PDB entry 4CV2 | X-ray diffraction, 1.80 A resolution | chains A and B

== Chain A (and B) ==
Molecule: Enoyl-[acyl-carrier-protein] reductase [NADH]
Source organism: Escherichia coli
Notes: EC 1.3.1.9; chain B of this document is another copy of the same molecule, construct and numbering; everything in this record applies to it too
Reference sequence: C6EFU4 (C6EFU4_ECOBD); residues 1-262 here = UniProt positions 1-262
Amino-acid sequence (270 residues; each row starts with the number of its first residue):
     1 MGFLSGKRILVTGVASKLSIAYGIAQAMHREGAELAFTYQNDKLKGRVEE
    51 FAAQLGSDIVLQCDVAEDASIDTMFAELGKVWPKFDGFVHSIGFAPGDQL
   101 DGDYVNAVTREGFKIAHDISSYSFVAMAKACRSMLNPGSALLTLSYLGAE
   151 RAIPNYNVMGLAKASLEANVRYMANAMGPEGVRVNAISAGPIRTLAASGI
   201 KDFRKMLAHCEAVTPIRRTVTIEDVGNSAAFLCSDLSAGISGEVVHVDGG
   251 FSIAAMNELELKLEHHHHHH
Unresolved in the structure: 1, 193-211, 258-270 (chain B: 1, 193-210, 258-270)
Differences from the reference sequence: expression tag (263-270)
Residues lining bound ligands:
  - NADH (NAI; 1,4-dihydronicotinamide adenine dinucleotide): Gly13, Val14, Ala15, Ser19, Ile20, Ala21, Gln40, Leu44, Cys63, Asp64, Val65, Ala66, Ser91, Ile92, Gly93, Phe94, Ile119, Leu144, Ser145, Tyr146, Tyr156, Met159, Lys163, Ala189, Gly190, Pro191, Ile192
  - PT6 (1-(3-amino-2-methylbenzyl)-4-[2-(thiophen-2-yl)ethoxy]pyridin-2(1H)-one): Gly93, Phe94, Ala95, Leu100, Tyr146, Ile153, Pro154, Tyr156, Met159, Lys163, Pro191
From the paper describing this entry:
  - conformationally variable residues (order/disorder transition): Arg193 to Thr214
  - specificity-determining residues: Ile200, Met206 (proposed by the authors, not directly observed)
  - self-association interface (contacts with another copy of this molecule): Met256
  - binding site for PT6: Ala95
  - specificity-determining residues: Gly97

== Chain A / chain B interface ==
Contacting residue pairs (90):
  Val65(A) - Arg110(B)  hydrogen bond (backbone-side chain)
  Ala66(A) - Arg110(B)  hydrogen bond (backbone-side chain)
  Glu67(A) - Arg110(B)
  Asp68(A) - Arg110(B)  salt bridge
  Ile71(A) - Arg110(B)
  Asp103(A) - Arg132(B)  salt bridge
  Asp103(A) - Ala176(B)
  Tyr104(A) - Val125(B)
  Tyr104(A) - Asn169(B)  hydrogen bond
  Tyr104(A) - Tyr172(B)  hydrophobic
  Tyr104(A) - Met173(B)  hydrophobic
  Val105(A) - Lys129(B)  hydrogen bond (backbone-side chain)
  Val105(A) - Arg132(B)
  Asn106(A) - Lys129(B)  hydrogen bond (backbone-side chain)
  Asn106(A) - Arg132(B)  hydrogen bond
  Val108(A) - Tyr122(B)  hydrophobic
  Val108(A) - Val125(B)  hydrophobic
  Val108(A) - Lys129(B)  hydrogen bond (backbone-side chain)
  Thr109(A) - Tyr122(B)
  Arg110(A) - Val65(B)  hydrogen bond (side chain-backbone)
  Arg110(A) - Ala66(B)  hydrogen bond (side chain-backbone)
  Arg110(A) - Glu67(B)
  Arg110(A) - Asp68(B)  salt bridge
  Arg110(A) - Ile71(B)
  Arg110(A) - Asp118(B)  salt bridge
  Arg110(A) - Tyr122(B)  hydrogen bond (backbone-side chain)
  Phe113(A) - His117(B)
  Phe113(A) - Ser121(B)
  Phe113(A) - Tyr122(B)
  Phe113(A) - Ser165(B)
  His117(A) - Phe113(B)
  His117(A) - His117(B)
  His117(A) - Ser165(B)  hydrogen bond
  Asp118(A) - Arg110(B)  salt bridge
  Ser121(A) - Phe113(B)
  Tyr122(A) - Thr109(B)
  Tyr122(A) - Arg110(B)  hydrogen bond (side chain-backbone)
  Tyr122(A) - Phe113(B)
  Val125(A) - Tyr104(B)
  Val125(A) - Val105(B)  hydrophobic
  Val125(A) - Val108(B)  hydrophobic
  Lys129(A) - Val105(B)  hydrogen bond (side chain-backbone)
  Lys129(A) - Asn106(B)  hydrogen bond (side chain-backbone)
  Lys129(A) - Val108(B)  hydrogen bond (side chain-backbone)
  Arg132(A) - Asp103(B)  salt bridge
  Arg132(A) - Val105(B)
  Arg132(A) - Asn106(B)  hydrogen bond
  Gly148(A) - Tyr172(B)  hydrogen bond (backbone-side chain)
  Ala149(A) - Ala168(B)
  Ala149(A) - Arg171(B)  hydrogen bond (backbone-side chain)
  Glu150(A) - Arg171(B)  hydrogen bond (backbone-side chain)
  Arg151(A) - Tyr172(B)  hydrogen bond (backbone-side chain)
  Ala152(A) - Arg171(B)
  Ala152(A) - Tyr172(B)
  Ala152(A) - Asn175(B)
  Ile153(A) - Tyr172(B)
  Tyr156(A) - Tyr172(B)
  Asn157(A) - Tyr172(B)
  Gly160(A) - Ala168(B)
  Gly160(A) - Tyr172(B)
  Leu161(A) - Ser121(B)
  Leu161(A) - Ser165(B)
  Leu161(A) - Ala168(B)  hydrophobic
  Leu161(A) - Asn169(B)
  Leu161(A) - Tyr172(B)  hydrophobic
  Ala164(A) - Ala164(B)
  Ala164(A) - Ala168(B)  hydrophobic
  Ser165(A) - Phe113(B)
  Ser165(A) - His117(B)  hydrogen bond
  Ser165(A) - Leu161(B)
  Ala168(A) - Ala149(B)
  Ala168(A) - Leu161(B)  hydrophobic
  Ala168(A) - Ala164(B)  hydrophobic
  Asn169(A) - Tyr104(B)  hydrogen bond
  Asn169(A) - Leu161(B)
  Arg171(A) - Ala149(B)  hydrogen bond (side chain-backbone)
  Arg171(A) - Glu150(B)  hydrogen bond (side chain-backbone)
  Arg171(A) - Ala152(B)
  Tyr172(A) - Tyr104(B)  hydrophobic
  Tyr172(A) - Gly148(B)  hydrogen bond (side chain-backbone)
  Tyr172(A) - Arg151(B)  hydrogen bond (side chain-backbone)
  Tyr172(A) - Ala152(B)
  Tyr172(A) - Ile153(B)  hydrogen bond (side chain-backbone)
  Tyr172(A) - Tyr156(B)
  Tyr172(A) - Asn157(B)
  Tyr172(A) - Gly160(B)
  Tyr172(A) - Leu161(B)  hydrophobic
  Asn175(A) - Ala152(B)
  Ala176(A) - Asp103(B)
  Ala176(A) - Val105(B)  hydrophobic
Interface residues without a listed pair, chain A (43 interface residues in all): Lys114, Ala126, Ala128, Met173, Met177
Interface residues without a listed pair, chain B (43 interface residues in all): Lys114, Ala126, Ala128, Met177

== In short ==
Chain A and chain B each contribute 43 residues to their interface; the contacts include 27 hydrogen bonds and
6 salt bridges. Among the polar pairs are Asp68(A)-Arg110(B), Asp103(A)-Arg132(B) and Arg110(A)-Asp118(B).
Ligands of chain A: NADH and compound PT6. From the paper: a binding site for PT6 at Ala95(A); specificity
determinants Ile200(A), Met206(A) and Gly97(A).
Both chains are Enoyl-[acyl-carrier-protein] reductase [NADH] (Escherichia coli). Entry 4CV2 (Crystal
structure of E. coli FabI in complex with NADH and CG400549) was determined by X-ray diffraction together with
4CUZ, 4CV0, 4CV1, 4CV3 and 4BKU from the same study.
